7VYK - chains A and B of the 5 polymer chains in the assembly; structure by electron microscopy, 2.79 A resolution.

== Chain A ==
Molecule: Capsid protein VP1
Source organism: Coxsackievirus B3
Reference sequence: P03313 (POLG_CXB3N); residues 13-279 here correspond to UniProt positions 583-849 (UniProt number = residue number + 570)
Sequence (267 residues; numbered 13 to 279; the number before each row is that of its first residue):
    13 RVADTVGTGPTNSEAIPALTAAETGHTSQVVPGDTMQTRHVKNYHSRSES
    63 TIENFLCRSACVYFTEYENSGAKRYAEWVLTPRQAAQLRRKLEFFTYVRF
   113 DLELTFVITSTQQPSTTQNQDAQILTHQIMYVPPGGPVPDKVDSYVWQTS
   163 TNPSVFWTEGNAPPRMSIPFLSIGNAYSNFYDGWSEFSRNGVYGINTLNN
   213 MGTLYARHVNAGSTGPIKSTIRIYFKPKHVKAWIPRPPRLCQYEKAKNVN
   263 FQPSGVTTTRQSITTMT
Differences from the reference sequence: variant Glu-80 (Lys650 in P03313)

== Chain B ==
Molecule: Capsid protein VP2
Source organism: Coxsackievirus B3
Reference sequence: P03313 (POLG_CXB3N); residues 1-263 here correspond to UniProt positions 70-332 (UniProt number = residue number + 69)
Sequence (263 residues; row label = number of the first residue in the row):
     1 SPTVEECGYSDRARSITLGNSTITTQECANVVVGYGVWPDYLKDSEATAE
    51 DQPTQPDVATCRFYTLDSVQWQKTSPGWWWKLPDALSNLGLFGQNMQYHY
   101 LGRTGYTVHVQCNASKFHQGCLLVVCVPEAEMGCATLDNTPSSAELLGGD
   151 SAKEFADKPVASGSNKLVQRVVYNAGMGVGVGNLTIFPHQWINLRTNNSA
   201 TIVMPYTNSVPMDNMFRHNNVTLMVIPFVPLDYCPGSTTYVPITVTIAPM
   251 CAEYNGLRLAGHQ
Disordered / not traced: 1-7, 263
Differences from the reference sequence: variant Ser-151 (Thr220 in P03313)
UniProt features mapped onto this chain:
  - site: Gln-263 (Cleavage)

== Interface between chain A and chain B ==
Pairs across the interface (82):
  Ala-34(A) with Trp-191(B)
  Glu-35(A) with Gln-190(B); Trp-191(B), hydrogen bond (backbone-backbone); Asn-193(B), hydrogen bond; Asn-197(B)
  Thr-36(A) with Ala-29(B)
  Gly-37(A) with His-189(B)
  Thr-108(A) with Glu-129(B)
  Tyr-109(A) with Glu-129(B), hydrogen bond; Asn-208(B); Ser-209(B)
  Asn-187(A) with Ser-209(B), hydrogen bond (backbone-backbone)
  Ala-188(A) with Ser-209(B)
  Ser-190(A) with Ser-209(B)
  Phe-192(A) with Glu-129(B)
  Tyr-193(A) with Glu-129(B); Glu-131(B); His-218(B)
  Asp-194(A) with Lys-81(B); Glu-129(B), hydrogen bond (backbone-side chain); Ala-130(B); Glu-131(B); His-218(B); Asn-219(B), hydrogen bond (backbone-backbone); Thr-222(B)
  Gly-195(A) with Arg-217(B)
  Trp-196(A) with Ser-143(B); Leu-147(B), hydrophobic; Arg-217(B), hydrogen bond (backbone-backbone)
  Ser-197(A) with Arg-217(B), hydrogen bond (backbone-side chain)
  Glu-198(A) with Arg-217(B)
  Phe-199(A) with Asn-214(B); Arg-217(B)
  Arg-201(A) with Asp-84(B), salt bridge; Ser-143(B), hydrogen bond (backbone-side chain); Leu-147(B); Phe-216(B), hydrogen bond (side chain-backbone)
  Tyr-205(A) with Glu-131(B); Met-132(B), hydrogen bond (side chain-backbone); Pro-141(B), hydrophobic; Leu-146(B)
  Gly-206(A) with Glu-131(B)
  Ile-207(A) with Glu-131(B)
  Ile-246(A) with Tyr-35(B); Pro-128(B), hydrophobic; Thr-207(B)
  Pro-247(A) with Ile-186(B); Phe-187(B)
  Arg-248(A) with Pro-128(B), hydrogen bond (side chain-backbone); Glu-129(B), hydrogen bond (side chain-backbone); Ile-186(B); Phe-187(B)
  Pro-249(A) with Val-179(B), hydrophobic; Asn-183(B); Ile-186(B); Phe-187(B)
  Arg-251(A) with Gly-178(B)
  Leu-252(A) with Gly-178(B), hydrogen bond (backbone-backbone)
  Cys-253(A) with Asn-174(B), hydrogen bond; Gly-178(B), hydrogen bond (backbone-backbone)
  Glu-256(A) with Leu-137(B)
  Lys-257(A) with Leu-137(B); Asp-138(B), salt bridge
  Asn-260(A) with Thr-140(B)
  Val-261(A) with Glu-131(B)
  Asn-262(A) with Gly-133(B); Cys-134(B); Thr-136(B); Leu-137(B); Asn-139(B)
  Phe-263(A) with Leu-137(B); Asn-174(B); Gly-176(B); Met-177(B); Gly-178(B)
  Gln-264(A) with Leu-137(B)
  Pro-265(A) with Pro-159(B), hydrophobic; Gln-169(B); Val-171(B), hydrophobic; Asn-174(B)
  Ser-266(A) with Tyr-173(B); Asn-174(B), hydrogen bond (backbone-side chain)
Interface residues without a listed pair, chain A (40 interface residues in all): Gly-186, Pro-250, Val-268
Interface residues without a listed pair, chain B (53 interface residues in all): Asn-30, Val-32, Tyr-100, Val-127, Gly-180, Val-210, Pro-211

== Overview ==
The interface between chain A and chain B involves 40 residues on one side and 53 on the other, with 17
hydrogen bonds and 2 salt bridges. Among the polar pairs are Arg-201(A)/Asp-84(B), Lys-257(A)/Asp-138(B) and
Glu-35(A)/Asn-193(B).
Chain A is Capsid protein VP1 and chain B is Capsid protein VP2, both from Coxsackievirus B3; the structure,
Coxsackievirus B3 at pH7.4 (VP3-234Q) incubation with coxsackievirus and adenovirus receptor for 10min, was
determined by electron microscopy together with 7VXH, 7VXZ, 7VY0, 7VY5, 7VY6, 7VYL and 3 further entries from
the same study.
